PDB entry 4JI5 | X-ray diffraction, 3.85 A resolution | chains A and Q of the 21 polymer chains in the assembly

[Chain A]
Molecule: 16S rRNA
From: Thermus thermophilus
Sequence (1522 nucleotides; each row starts with the number of its first residue; note: 42 numbers in that range are skipped by the numbering (no residue carries them; nothing is unmodelled there); a row labelled like 190A-190L holds insertion residues (190A, then the next letters in order); numbering starts at 0):
     0 UUUGUUGGAGAGUUUGAUCCUGGCUCAGGGUGAACGCUGGCGGCGUGCCU
    50 AAGACAUGCAAGUCGUGCGGG
    73 CCGCGGGGUUUU
    88 ACUCCG
    95 UGGUC
   101 AGCGGCGGACGGGUGAGUAACGCGUGGGU
  129A G
   130 ACCUACCCGGAAGAGGGGGACAACCCGGGGAAACUCGGGCUAAUCCCCCA
   180 UGUGGACCCGC
190A-190L CCCUUGGGGUGU
   191 GUCCAAAGGGCUUU
   216 GCCCGCUUCCGGAUGGGCCCGCGUCCCAUCAGCUAGUUGGUGGGGUAAUG
   266 GCCCACCAAGGCGACGACGGGUAGCCGGUCUGAGAGGAUGGCCGGCCACA
   316 GGGGCACUGAGACACGGGCCCCACUCCUACGGGAGGCAGCAGUUAGGAAU
   366 CUUCCGCAAUGGGCGCAAGCCUGACGGAGCGACGCCGCUUGGAGGAAGAA
   416 GCCCUUCGGGGUGUAAACUCCUGAA
   442 CCCGGGACGAAACCCCCGACGA
   474 GGGGACUGACGGUACCGGG
   494 GUAAUAGCGCCGGCCAACUCCGUGCCAGCAGCCGCGGUAAUACGGAGGGC
   544 GCGAGCGUUACCCGGAUUCACUGGGCGUAAAGGGCGUGUAGGCGGCCUGG
   594 GGCGUCCCAUGUGAAAGACCACGGCUCAACCGUGGGGGAGCGUGGGAUAC
   644 GCUCAGGCUAGACGGUGGGAGAGGGUGGUGGAAUUCCCGGAGUAGCGGUG
   694 AAAUGCGCAGAUACCGGGAGGAACGCCGAUGGCGAAGGCAGCCACCUGGU
   744 CCACCCGUGACGCUGAGGCGCGAAAGCGUGGGGAGCAAACCGGAUUAGAU
   794 ACCCGGGUAGUCCACGCCCUAAACGAUGCGCGCUAGGUCUCUGGGUCU
   848 CCUGGGGGCCGAAGCUAACGCGUUAAGCGCGCCGCCUGGGGAGUACGGCC
   898 GCAAGGCUGAAACUCAAAGGAAUUGACGGGGGCCCGCACAAGCGGUGGAG
   948 CAUGUGGUUUAAUUCGAAGXAACGCGAAGAACCUUACCAGGCCUUGACAU
   998 GCUAGG
 1003A G
  1004 AACCCGGGUGAAAGCCUGGGGUGCCCC
1030A-1030D GCGA
  1031 GGGGAGCCCUAGCACAGGUGCUGCAUGGCCGUCGUCAGCUCGUGCCGUGA
  1081 GGUGUUGGGUUAAGUCCCGCAACGAGCGCAACCCCCGCCGUUAGUUGCCA
  1131 GCGGUUCGGCCGGGCACUCUAACGGGACUGCCCGCGAAA
  1171 GCGGGAGGAAGGAGGGGACGACGUCUGGUCAGCAUGGCCCUUACGGCCUG
  1221 GGCGACACACGUGCUACAAUGCCCACUACAAAGCGAUGCCACCCGGCAAC
  1271 GGGGAGCUAAUCGCAAAAAGGUGGGCCCAGUUCGGAUUGGGGUCUGCAAC
  1321 CCGACCCCAUGAAGCCGGAAUCGCUAGUAAUCGCGGAUCAG
 1361A C
  1362 CAUGCCGCGGUGAAUACGUUCCCGGGCCUUGUACACACXGCCXGUXACGC
  1412 CAUGGGAGCGGGCUCUACCCGAAGUCGCCGGG
  1446 AGCCUACGGG
  1459 CAGGCGCCGAGGGUAGGGCCCGUGACUGGGGCGAAGUCGUAACAAGGUAG
  1509 CUGUACCGGAAGGUGCGGCUGGAUCCACUCCUUUCU
Unresolved in the structure: 0-2, 1534-1538
Construct notes: conflict C1534 (A2157 in M26923.1), A1535 (C2158 in M26923.1)
Modified positions: PSU (pseudouridine-5'-monophosphate) at position 516, 7MG (7N-methyl-8-hydroguanosine-5'-monophosphate) at position 527, M2G (N2-dimethylguanosine-5'-monophosphate) at position 966, 5MC (5-methylcytidine-5'-monophosphate) at position 967, 2MG (2N-methylguanosine-5'-monophosphate) at position 1207, 5MC (5-methylcytidine-5'-monophosphate) at position 1400, 4OC (4n,o2'-methylcytidine-5'-monophosphate) at position 1402, 5MC (5-methylcytidine-5'-monophosphate) at position 1404, 5MC (5-methylcytidine-5'-monophosphate) at position 1407, UR3 (3-methyluridine-5'-monophoshate) at position 1498, MA6 (6N-dimethyladenosine-5'-monophoshate) at position 1518, MA6 (6N-dimethyladenosine-5'-monophoshate) at position 1519, PSU (pseudouridine-5'-monophosphate) at position 1540, PSU (pseudouridine-5'-monophosphate) at position 1541
Metal / ion sites: Mg2+ site 1: G3 (shared with 1 residue of chain D); Mg2+ site 2: U12, G22; Mg2+ site 3 near G21 (its only coordinating residue here); Mg2+ site 4: A59, C386; Mg2+ site 5: G61, U62; Mg2+ site 6: G69, G70, U98; Mg2+ site 7: G117, G289; Mg2+ site 8: G124, U125, G236; Mg2+ site 9 near U129 (its only coordinating residue here); Mg2+ site 10 near G157 (its only coordinating residue here); Mg2+ site 11 near G167 (its only coordinating residue here); Mg2+ site 12: C174, C175; 69 more Mg2+ sites not listed
What the authors report for this chain:
  - contacts within the chain: G1410/C1490
  - mutagenesis - C1490U: increased growth

[Chain Q]
Molecule: Ribosomal protein S17
From: Thermus thermophilus
UniProtKB: Q5SHP7 (RS17_THET8); numbering as in UniProt (aligned over 1-105)
Amino-acid sequence (105 residues; each row starts with the number of its first residue):
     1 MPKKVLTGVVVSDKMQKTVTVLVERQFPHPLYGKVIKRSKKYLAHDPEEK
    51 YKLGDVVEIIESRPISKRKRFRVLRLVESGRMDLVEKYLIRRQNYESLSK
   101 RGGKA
Unresolved in the structure: 1, 101-105

[How chain A and chain Q interact]
Pairs across the interface (92):
  G127(A) with Pro-2(Q), hydrogen bond to the sugar
  G128(A) with Pro-2(Q), phosphate contact; Lys-3(Q), sugar contact; Glu-61(Q), sugar contact
  A130(A) with Arg-63(Q), salt bridge to the phosphate; Pro-64(Q), base contact
  U190E(A) with Ser-62(Q), base contact; Arg-63(Q), hydrogen bond to the base; Arg-72(Q), hydrogen bond to the base
  G190F(A) with Arg-63(Q), base contact
  C234(A) with Pro-64(Q), sugar contact; Arg-70(Q), hydrogen bond to the phosphate
  C235(A) with Glu-61(Q), hydrogen bond to the sugar; Arg-70(Q), salt bridge to the phosphate; Phe-71(Q), sugar contact
  G236(A) with Lys-4(Q), hydrogen bond to the sugar; Lys-40(Q), salt bridge to the phosphate; Tyr-42(Q), hydrogen bond to the phosphate
  C237(A) with Arg-25(Q), phosphate contact; Lys-40(Q), salt bridge to the phosphate; Tyr-42(Q), hydrogen bond to the phosphate
  G238(A) with Arg-25(Q), salt bridge to the phosphate
  A246(A) with Leu-98(Q), hydrogen bond to the sugar; Ser-99(Q), hydrogen bond to the sugar
  G247(A) with Ser-99(Q), phosphate contact; Lys-100(Q), hydrogen bond to the phosphate
  U252(A) with Lys-67(Q), phosphate contact
  U253(A) with Met-15(Q), sugar contact; Lys-67(Q), salt bridge to the phosphate; Arg-68(Q), phosphate contact
  G254(A) with Met-15(Q), sugar contact; Gln-16(Q), hydrogen bond to the sugar; Thr-18(Q), hydrogen bond to the sugar; Ser-66(Q), hydrogen bond to the phosphate; Lys-67(Q), phosphate contact; Arg-68(Q), phosphate contact; Lys-69(Q), phosphate contact
  G255(A) with Gln-16(Q), sugar contact; Lys-17(Q), phosphate contact; Thr-18(Q), phosphate contact; Ile-65(Q), phosphate contact; Ser-66(Q), phosphate contact; Lys-69(Q), salt bridge to the phosphate
  U256(A) with Lys-17(Q), phosphate contact
  U264(A) with Arg-63(Q), sugar contact; Pro-64(Q), hydrogen bond to the sugar
  G265(A) with Pro-64(Q), sugar contact; Ile-65(Q), phosphate contact; Ser-66(Q), sugar contact; Lys-67(Q), sugar contact
  G266(A) with Ile-65(Q), phosphate contact
  C267(A) with Lys-67(Q), phosphate contact
  A273(A) with Gln-16(Q), hydrogen bond to the sugar
  G275(A) with Lys-14(Q), phosphate contact; Met-15(Q), sugar contact
  G276(A) with Ser-12(Q), phosphate contact; Met-15(Q), phosphate contact; Thr-20(Q), phosphate contact; Leu-43(Q), phosphate contact; Arg-68(Q), hydrogen bond to the sugar
  C277(A) with Lys-41(Q), salt bridge to the phosphate; Leu-43(Q), phosphate contact; Arg-68(Q), salt bridge to the phosphate
  G278(A) with Lys-41(Q), salt bridge to the phosphate; Tyr-95(Q), base contact
  A279(A) with Tyr-95(Q), hydrogen bond to the phosphate; Leu-98(Q), hydrogen bond to the base; Ser-99(Q), hydrogen bond to the base
  C280(A) with Glu-24(Q), base contact; Arg-38(Q), hydrogen bond to the sugar; Ser-39(Q), hydrogen bond to the base; Arg-91(Q), base contact
  C564(A) with Leu-31(Q), base contact; Tyr-32(Q), sugar contact
  U582(A) with Asn-94(Q), sugar contact
  A583(A) with Arg-91(Q), hydrogen bond to the sugar; Asn-94(Q), sugar contact
  G584(A) with Lys-87(Q), phosphate contact
  G585(A) with Lys-34(Q), hydrogen bond to the phosphate; Lys-37(Q), phosphate contact
  C586(A) with Lys-34(Q), salt bridge to the phosphate
  C596(A) with Gln-26(Q), sugar contact
  G597(A) with Gln-26(Q), sugar contact
  U598(A) with Pro-28(Q), phosphate contact
  G635(A) with Pro-2(Q), sugar contact
  U636(A) with Pro-2(Q), phosphate contact
  G760(A) with Asn-94(Q), base contact; Ser-97(Q), hydrogen bond to the base; Leu-98(Q), sugar contact
  G761(A) with Ser-97(Q), sugar contact
  C896(A) with Lys-100(Q), sugar contact
  C897(A) with Lys-100(Q), phosphate contact
Other interface residues (no listed pair), chain A (50 interface residues in all): U129, C272, G301, A563, G644, C647, A759
Other interface residues (no listed pair), chain Q (49 interface residues in all): Val-35, His-45, Arg-81, Ile-90, Arg-92

[Overview]
50 residues of chain A face 49 of chain Q across their interface; the contacts include 25 hydrogen bonds and
11 salt bridges. Among the polar pairs are U190E(A)/Arg-63(Q), U190E(A)/Arg-72(Q) and A279(A)/Leu-98(Q).
U12(A) and G22(A) coordinate Mg2+ site 2. From the paper: C1490U of chain A increases growth; contacts within
the chain involving C1490(A) and G1410(A).
Chain A is 16S rRNA and chain Q is Ribosomal protein S17, both from Thermus thermophilus; the structure,
Crystal Structure of 30S ribosomal subunit from Thermus thermophilus, was determined by X-ray diffraction
(same publication as 4JI0, 4JI1, 4JI2, 4JI3, 4JI4, 4JI6, 4JI7 and 4JI8).
